3FL1 - chains A and B; structure by X-ray diffraction, 1.90 A resolution.

== Chain A (and B) ==
Protein: Ribonuclease pancreatic
Organism: Bos taurus
Notes: EC 3.1.27.5; chain B of this document is another copy of the same molecule, construct and numbering; everything in this record applies to it too
Reference sequence: P61823 (RNAS1_BOVIN); residues 1-124 here correspond to UniProt positions 27-150 (UniProt number = residue number + 26)
Chain sequence (124 residues; numbered 1 to 124; the number before each row is that of its first residue):
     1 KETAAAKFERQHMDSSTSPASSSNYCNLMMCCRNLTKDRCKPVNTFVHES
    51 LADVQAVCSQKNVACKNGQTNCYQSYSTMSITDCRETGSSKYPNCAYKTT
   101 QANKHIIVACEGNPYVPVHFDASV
Unresolved in the structure: 17-22 (chain B: fully traced)
Disulfide bonds: Cys26-Cys84, Cys40-Cys95, Cys58-Cys110, Cys65-Cys72
Modified residues: Cys31 (s-(2-amino-2-oxoethyl)-l-cysteine; YCM); Cys32 (s-(2-amino-2-oxoethyl)-l-cysteine; YCM)
Sequence notes: engineered mutation Pro19 (Ala45 in P61823), Leu28 (Gln54 in P61823), Cys31 (Lys57 in P61823), Cys32 (Ser58 in P61823)
Curated features (UniProtKB/Swiss-Prot):
  - active site: His12 (Proton acceptor), His119 (Proton donor)
  - binding site (substrate): Lys7, Arg10, Lys41 to Thr45, Lys66, Arg85
  - glycosylation: Lys1 (N-linked (Glc) (glycation) lysine), Lys7 (N-linked (Glc) (glycation) lysine), Asn34 (N-linked (GlcNAc...) asparagine), Lys37 (N-linked (Glc) (glycation) lysine), Lys41 (N-linked (Glc) (glycation) lysine)

== Chain A / chain B interface ==
Pairs across the interface (75):
  Ala4(A) - Val118(B)  hydrophobic
  Ala5(A) - Val116(B)  hydrophobic
  Ala5(A) - Pro117(B)
  Phe8(A) - Val54(B)  hydrophobic
  Phe8(A) - Pro117(B)
  Phe8(A) - Val118(B)
  Phe8(A) - His119(B)
  Glu9(A) - Arg33(B)  hydrogen bond (backbone-side chain)
  Glu9(A) - Leu51(B)
  Arg10(A) - Arg33(B)  hydrogen bond (backbone-side chain)
  Arg10(A) - Asn34(B)
  Arg10(A) - Leu35(B)
  Gln11(A) - Leu35(B)
  Gln11(A) - Lys41(B)
  Gln11(A) - Asn44(B)  hydrogen bond (backbone-side chain)
  Gln11(A) - Thr45(B)
  Gln11(A) - Phe46(B)
  His12(A) - Asn44(B)  hydrogen bond
  His12(A) - Thr45(B)  hydrogen bond (side chain-backbone)
  His12(A) - Phe46(B)
  His12(A) - Val47(B)  hydrogen bond (backbone-backbone)
  His12(A) - Phe120(B)
  Met13(A) - Arg33(B)  hydrogen bond (backbone-side chain)
  Met13(A) - Val47(B)
  Met13(A) - Glu49(B)
  Met13(A) - Ser50(B)
  Met13(A) - Leu51(B)
  Met13(A) - Val54(B)  hydrophobic
  Asp14(A) - Tyr25(B)  hydrogen bond
  Asp14(A) - Arg33(B)  salt bridge
  Asp14(A) - Val47(B)  hydrogen bond (backbone-backbone)
  Asp14(A) - His48(B)  salt bridge
  Ser15(A) - Val47(B)
  Ser15(A) - His48(B)
  Ser15(A) - Glu49(B)  hydrogen bond (side chain-backbone)
  Ser15(A) - Ser50(B)
  Ser15(A) - Leu51(B)
  Ser16(A) - His48(B)  hydrogen bond (backbone-backbone)
  Tyr25(A) - Asp14(B)  hydrogen bond
  Arg33(A) - Glu9(B)  hydrogen bond (side chain-backbone)
  Arg33(A) - Arg10(B)  hydrogen bond (side chain-backbone)
  Arg33(A) - Met13(B)  hydrogen bond (side chain-backbone)
  Leu35(A) - Arg10(B)
  Leu35(A) - Gln11(B)
  Lys41(A) - Gln11(B)  hydrogen bond
  Asn44(A) - Gln11(B)  hydrogen bond (side chain-backbone)
  Asn44(A) - His12(B)  hydrogen bond
  Thr45(A) - Gln11(B)
  Thr45(A) - His12(B)  hydrogen bond (backbone-side chain)
  Phe46(A) - Gln11(B)
  Phe46(A) - His12(B)
  Val47(A) - His12(B)  hydrogen bond (backbone-backbone)
  Val47(A) - Met13(B)
  Val47(A) - Asp14(B)  hydrogen bond (backbone-backbone)
  Val47(A) - Ser15(B)
  His48(A) - Asp14(B)  hydrogen bond (side chain-backbone)
  His48(A) - Ser15(B)
  His48(A) - Ser16(B)  hydrogen bond (backbone-backbone)
  Glu49(A) - Met13(B)
  Glu49(A) - Ser15(B)  hydrogen bond (backbone-side chain)
  Ser50(A) - Met13(B)
  Ser50(A) - Ser15(B)
  Leu51(A) - Glu9(B)
  Leu51(A) - Met13(B)  hydrophobic
  Leu51(A) - Ser15(B)
  Val54(A) - Met13(B)  hydrophobic
  Asn103(A) - Gln101(B)  hydrogen bond
  Val108(A) - Phe8(B)  hydrophobic
  Val116(A) - Ala5(B)  hydrophobic
  Pro117(A) - Ala5(B)
  Pro117(A) - Phe8(B)
  Val118(A) - Ala4(B)  hydrophobic
  Val118(A) - Phe8(B)
  His119(A) - Phe8(B)
  Phe120(A) - His12(B)
Other interface residues (no listed pair), chain A (34 interface residues in all): Met29, Asn34, Gln55
Other interface residues (no listed pair), chain B (32 interface residues in all): Val108

== In short ==
34 residues of chain A face 32 of chain B across their interface; the contacts include 25 hydrogen bonds and 2
salt bridges. Among the polar pairs are Asp14(A)-Arg33(B), Asp14(A)-His48(B) and Glu9(A)-Arg33(B).
Chain A and chain B are both Ribonuclease pancreatic (Bos taurus); the structure, X-ray structure of the non
covalent swapped form of the A19P/Q28L/K31C/S32C mutant of bovine pancreatic ribonuclease ..., was determined
by X-ray diffraction together with 3FKZ, 3FL0 and 3FL3 from the same study.
